Entry 2AHV (X-ray diffraction, 2.00 A resolution); this record covers chains A and B of the 4 polymer chains in the assembly.

== Chain A (and B) ==
Protein: putative enzyme YdiF
Organism: Escherichia coli
Notes: EC 2.8.3.-; chain B of this document is another copy of the same molecule, construct and numbering; everything in this record applies to it too
UniProtKB: Q8X5X6 (Q8X5X6_ECO57); residues 1-531 here = UniProt positions 1-531
Chain sequence (531 residues; numbered 1 to 531; the number before each row is that of its first residue):
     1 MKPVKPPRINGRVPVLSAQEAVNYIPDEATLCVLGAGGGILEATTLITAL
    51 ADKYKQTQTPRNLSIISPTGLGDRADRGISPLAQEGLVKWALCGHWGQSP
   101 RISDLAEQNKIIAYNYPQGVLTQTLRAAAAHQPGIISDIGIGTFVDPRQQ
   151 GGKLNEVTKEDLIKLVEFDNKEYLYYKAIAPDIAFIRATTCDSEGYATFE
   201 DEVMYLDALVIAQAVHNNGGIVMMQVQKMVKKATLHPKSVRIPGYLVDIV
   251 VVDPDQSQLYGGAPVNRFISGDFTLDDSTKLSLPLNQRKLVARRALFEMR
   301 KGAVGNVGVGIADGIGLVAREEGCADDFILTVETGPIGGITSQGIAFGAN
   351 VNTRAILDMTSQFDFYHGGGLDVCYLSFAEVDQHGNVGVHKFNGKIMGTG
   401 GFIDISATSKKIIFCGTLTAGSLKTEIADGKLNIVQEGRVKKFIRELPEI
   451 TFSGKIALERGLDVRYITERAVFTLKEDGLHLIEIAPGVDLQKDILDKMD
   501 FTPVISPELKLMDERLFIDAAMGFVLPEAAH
Not modelled in the structure: 1-3, 277-283, 342-348, 530-531
Covalently attached groups: coenzyme A (COA) linked to Glu-333
Ligand contacts: coenzyme A (COA): Arg-74, His-95, Arg-288, Asn-306, Val-307, Val-309, Gly-310, Ile-311, Leu-376, Ser-377, Phe-378, Ala-379, Glu-380, Val-389, Phe-392, Asn-393, Met-397, Thr-399, Gly-401, Phe-402, Ile-405, Thr-417, Ala-420, Gly-421, Ser-422, Val-440, Lys-442
UniProt features mapped onto this chain:
  - active site: Glu-333 (5-glutamyl coenzyme A thioester intermediate)
From the paper describing this entry:
  - binding site for coenzyme A: Arg-288, Asn-306 to Ile-311, Glu-333, Leu-376 to Ala-379, Glu-380, Val-389 to Ile-405, Cys-415, Thr-417, Gly-421, Val-440 to Lys-442
  - catalytic residues: Gln-118, Asn-306, Glu-333
  - conformationally variable residues (loop rearrangement, side-chain flip): Asn-306 to Ala-312, Val-332 to Thr-334
  - catalytic residues: Gly-398 to Phe-402 (by similarity / conservation)
  - binding site for coenzyme A: His-95 (proposed by the authors, not directly observed)

== How chain A and chain B interact ==
Pairs across the interface (28; chain A residue first):
  Arg-12(A) with Asp-276(B), salt bridge
  Ser-193(A) with Asp-276(B)
  Glu-200(A) with Phe-273(B)
  Asp-201(A) with Arg-267(B), salt bridge
  Lys-228(A) with Phe-268(B); Phe-273(B)
  Met-229(A) with Phe-268(B)
  Val-230(A) with Phe-268(B), hydrophobic; Phe-273(B), hydrophobic; Thr-274(B)
  Lys-231(A) with Thr-274(B), hydrogen bond (backbone-backbone)
  Leu-235(A) with Phe-273(B), hydrophobic
  Val-265(A) with Val-265(B), hydrophobic
  Arg-267(A) with Asp-201(B), salt bridge; Arg-267(B)
  Phe-268(A) with Lys-228(B); Met-229(B); Val-230(B), hydrophobic
  Phe-273(A) with Glu-200(B); Lys-228(B); Val-230(B), hydrophobic; Leu-235(B), hydrophobic
  Thr-274(A) with Val-230(B); Lys-231(B), hydrogen bond (backbone-backbone); Thr-234(B)
  Asp-276(A) with Arg-12(B), salt bridge; Ser-193(B); Lys-231(B)
Also at the interface, not in a pair above, chain A (18 interface residues in all): Thr-190, Thr-234, Leu-275
Also at the interface, not in a pair above, chain B (18 interface residues in all): Thr-190, Leu-275

== In short ==
Chain A and chain B each contribute 18 residues to their interface, with 2 hydrogen bonds and 4 salt bridges.
Among the polar pairs are Arg-12(A)/Asp-276(B), Asp-201(A)/Arg-267(B) and Lys-231(A)/Thr-274(B). The paper
reports catalytic residues Gln-118(A), Asn-306(A) and Glu-333(A) among others; a binding site for coenzyme A
at Arg-288(A), Asn-306(A) and Glu-333(A) among others.
Chain A and chain B are both putative enzyme YdiF (Escherichia coli); the structure, Crystal Structure of
Acyl-CoA transferase from E. coli O157:H7 (YdiF)-thioester complex with CoA- 1, was determined by X-ray
diffraction together with 2AHU and 2AHW from the same study.
